PDB entry 8V1Y | electron microscopy, 2.70 A resolution | chains A and C of the 4 polymer chains in the assembly

# Chain A
Protein: Glutamine synthetase
Source organism: Escherichia coli
Notes: EC 6.3.1.2
UniProt: P0A9C5 (GLN1B_ECOLI); numbering as in UniProt (aligned over 1-469)
Amino-acid sequence (474 residues; row label = number of the first residue in the row; numbers below 1 keep their minus sign (Ser-4 is residue -4)):
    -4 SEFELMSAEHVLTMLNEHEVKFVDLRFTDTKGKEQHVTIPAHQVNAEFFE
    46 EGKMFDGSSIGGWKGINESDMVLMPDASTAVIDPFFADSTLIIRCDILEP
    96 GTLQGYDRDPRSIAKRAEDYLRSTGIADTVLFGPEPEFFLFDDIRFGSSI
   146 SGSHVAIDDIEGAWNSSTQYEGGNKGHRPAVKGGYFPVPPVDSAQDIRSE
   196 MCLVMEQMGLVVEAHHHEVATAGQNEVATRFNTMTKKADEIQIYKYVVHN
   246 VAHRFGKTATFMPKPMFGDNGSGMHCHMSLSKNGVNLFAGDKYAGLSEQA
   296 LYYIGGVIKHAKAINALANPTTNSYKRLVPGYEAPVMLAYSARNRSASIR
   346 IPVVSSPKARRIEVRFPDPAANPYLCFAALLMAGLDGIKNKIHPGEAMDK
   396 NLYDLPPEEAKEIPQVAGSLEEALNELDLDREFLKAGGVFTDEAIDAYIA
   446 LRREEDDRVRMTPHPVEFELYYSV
Disordered / not traced: -4 to 0, 60-61, 166-170, 401-405
Differences from the reference sequence: expression tag (-4 to 0)
UniProt features mapped onto this chain:
  - binding site (Mg(2+)): Glu130, Glu132, Glu213, Glu221, His270, Glu358
  - binding site (ATP): Glu208, His272 to Ser274, Arg340, Arg345, Lys353
  - binding site (L-glutamate): Asn265, Gly266, Arg322, Glu328, Arg340, Arg360
  - modified residue: Tyr398 (O-AMP-tyrosine)
Covalent attachments: adenosine monophosphate (AMP) linked to Tyr398
Reported in the primary citation:
  - post-translational modification sites: Tyr398

# Chain C
Protein: Purine nucleoside phosphoramidase
Source organism: Escherichia coli
Notes: EC 3.9.1.-
UniProt: P0ACE7 (HINT_ECOLI); numbering as in UniProt (aligned over 1-119)
Amino-acid sequence (124 residues; each row starts with the number of its first residue; numbers below 1 keep their minus sign (Gly-4 is residue -4)):
    -4 GAMGSMAEETIFSKIIRREIPSDIVYQDDLVTAFRDISPQAPTHILIIPN
    46 ILIPTVNDVSAEHEQALGRMITVAAKIAEQEGIAEDGYRLIMNTNRHGGQ
    96 EVYHINMHLLGGRPLGPMLAHKGL
Disordered / not traced: -4 to 2, 16-17, 31, 117-119
Differences from the reference sequence: expression tag (-4 to 0); engineered mutation Asn101 (His in P0ACE7)
UniProt features mapped onto this chain:
  - motif: His99, Ile100, Met102 to Leu105 (Histidine triad motif)
  - binding site (GMP): Arg30 to Ile32, Asn88, Glu96, Val97
  - mutagenesis: Leu114 to Leu119 (Strongly reduces enzyme activity), Lys117 to Leu119 (Abolishes enzyme activity)
Residues lining bound ligands: adenosine monophosphate (AMP): Ile6, Phe7, Ile10, Ile32, Ser33, His39, Leu41, Asn88, Gly94, Gln95, Glu96, Val97, Asn101, His103
Reported in the primary citation:
  - binding site for adenosine monophosphate: Ile32, His103
  - mutagenesis - E96S/H101N: increased binding to GlnA-AMP
  - self-association interface (contacts with another copy of this molecule): Met113
  - binding site for adenosine monophosphate: Glu96 (proposed by the authors, not directly observed)

# Interface between chain A and chain C
Contacting residue pairs - 7 pairs, chain A then chain C:
  Lys395(A) - Glu96(C)  salt bridge
  Tyr398(A) - Asn88(C)
  Tyr398(A) - Gly93(C)
  Tyr398(A) - Gly94(C)  hydrogen bond (side chain-backbone)
  Tyr398(A) - Glu96(C)  hydrogen bond (side chain-backbone)
  Leu400(A) - Gln35(C)
  Lys406(A) - Pro34(C)
Interface residues without a listed pair, chain A (5 interface residues in all): Glu407
Interface residues without a listed pair, chain C (8 interface residues in all): Ile32, Gln95
The authors on this interface:
  - interface residues, chain A: Tyr398(A)

# Overview
5 residues of chain A and 8 residues of chain C are in contact; the contacts include 2 hydrogen bonds and 1
salt bridge. Polar pairs include Lys395(A)-Glu96(C), Tyr398(A)-Gly94(C) and Tyr398(A)-Glu96(C). The paper
reports a binding site for adenosine monophosphate at Ile32(C), His103(C) and Glu96(C); E96S/H101N of chain C
increase binding to GlnA-AMP.
Here chain A is Glutamine synthetase and chain C is Purine nucleoside phosphoramidase, both from Escherichia
coli. Entry 8V1Y (Composite map of AMPylated GlnA bound to hinT) was determined by electron microscopy (same
publication as 8V22).
